Entry 4RCR (X-ray diffraction, 2.80 A resolution); this record covers chains L and H of the 3 polymer chains in the assembly.

== Chain L ==
Protein: Photosynthetic reaction center
From: Rhodobacter sphaeroides
UniProtKB: P02954 (RCEL_RHOSH); numbering as in UniProt (aligned over 1-281)
Chain sequence (281 residues; numbered 1 to 281; the number before each row is that of its first residue):
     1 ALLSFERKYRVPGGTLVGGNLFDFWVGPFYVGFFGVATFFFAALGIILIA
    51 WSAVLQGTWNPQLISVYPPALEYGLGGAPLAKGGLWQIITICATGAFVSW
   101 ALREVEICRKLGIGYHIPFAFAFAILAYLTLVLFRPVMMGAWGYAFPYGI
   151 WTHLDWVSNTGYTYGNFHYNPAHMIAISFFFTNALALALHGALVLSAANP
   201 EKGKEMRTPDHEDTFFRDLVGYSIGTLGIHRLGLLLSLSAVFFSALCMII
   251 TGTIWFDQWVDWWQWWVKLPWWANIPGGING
Unresolved in the structure: 1-4, 271-281
Bound ions: bacteriochlorophyll a Mg near His173 (its only coordinating residue here); Fe ion: His190, His230 (shared with 3 residues of chain M)
Small-molecule neighbours:
  - bacteriochlorophyll a (BCL), molecule 1: Phe97, Ala124, Ile125, Ala127, Tyr128, Leu131, Trp156, Val157, Ser158, Thr160, Gly161, Tyr162, Phe167, His168, His173, Ala176, Ile177, Phe180, Ser244, Ala245, Cys247, Met248
  - bacteriochlorophyll a (BCL), molecule 2: Phe97, Tyr128, Leu131, Phe146, Ile150, His153, Leu154, Val157
  - bacteriochlorophyll a (BCL), molecule 3: Val157, Tyr162, His168, Phe181
  - bacteriochlorophyll a (BCL), molecule 4: His168, His173, Met174, Ile177, Ser178, Phe181, Thr182
  - bacteriopheophytin a (BPH), molecule 1: Thr38, Phe41, Ala42, Gly45, Ile89, Cys92, Ala93, Ala96, Phe97, Trp100, Glu104, Ile117, Ala120, Phe121, Phe123, Ala124, Phe146, Tyr148, His153, Phe180, Val241
  - bacteriopheophytin a (BPH), molecule 2: Phe181, Ala184, Leu185, Ala188, Leu189, Leu219
  - ubiquinone-10 (U10), molecule 1: Phe29, Val31, Gly35, Val36, Thr38, Phe39, Trp100, Arg103
  - ubiquinone-10 (U10), molecule 2: Leu189, His190, Leu193, Val194, Glu212, Asp213, Phe216, Val220, Ser223, Ile224, Gly225, Thr226, Ile229, Leu232

== Chain H ==
Protein: Photosynthetic reaction center
From: Rhodobacter sphaeroides
UniProtKB: P11846 (RCEH_RHOSH); numbering as in UniProt (aligned over 1-260)
Chain sequence (260 residues; row label = number of the first residue in the row):
     1 MVGVTAFGNFDLASLAIYSFWIFLAGLIYYLQTENMREGYPLENEDGTPA
    51 ANQGPFPLPKPKTFILPHGRGTLTVPGPESEDRPIALARTAVSEGFPHAP
   101 TGDPMKDGVGPASWVARRDLPELDGHGHNKIKPMKAAAGFHVSAGKNPIG
   151 LPVRGCDLEIAGKVVDIWVDIPEQMARFLEVELKDGSTRLLPMQMVKVQS
   201 NRVHVNALSSDLFAGIPTIKSPTEVTLLEEDKICGYVAGGLMYAAPKRKS
   251 VVAAMLAEYA
Unresolved in the structure: 1-11, 249-260

== Interface between chain L and chain H ==
Residue-residue contacts - 47 pairs, chain L then chain H:
  Phe5(L) - Tyr40(H)  hydrophobic
  Phe5(L) - Pro41(H)
  Arg7(L) - Ile85(H)
  Arg7(L) - Leu87(H)  hydrogen bond (side chain-backbone)
  Arg7(L) - Ala88(H)
  Arg7(L) - Arg89(H)
  Arg7(L) - His98(H)
  Lys8(L) - Glu81(H)  salt bridge
  Lys8(L) - Ile85(H)
  Lys8(L) - Leu87(H)
  Lys8(L) - Val109(H)
  Lys8(L) - Gly110(H)  hydrogen bond (backbone-backbone)
  Tyr9(L) - Leu87(H)
  Arg10(L) - Leu87(H)
  Arg10(L) - Gly95(H)  hydrogen bond (side chain-backbone)
  Arg10(L) - Phe96(H)
  Arg10(L) - Pro97(H)
  Arg10(L) - His98(H)  hydrogen bond (backbone-backbone)
  Val11(L) - Leu87(H)  hydrophobic
  Val11(L) - His98(H)
  Val11(L) - Gly110(H)
  Pro12(L) - Pro97(H)
  Pro12(L) - His98(H)
  Pro12(L) - Ala99(H)  hydrophobic
  Pro12(L) - Met242(H)
  Asp23(L) - Pro97(H)
  Phe24(L) - Gly95(H)
  Trp25(L) - Gly95(H)  hydrogen bond (backbone-backbone)
  Trp25(L) - Pro97(H)  hydrophobic
  Pro28(L) - Asn52(H)
  Lys110(L) - Pro111(H)
  Lys110(L) - Met242(H)
  Ala198(L) - Phe64(H)
  Lys204(L) - Ile65(H)
  Glu205(L) - Ile65(H)
  Glu205(L) - Leu66(H)
  Glu205(L) - Pro67(H)
  Glu205(L) - His68(H)  salt bridge
  Glu205(L) - Gly69(H)
  Glu205(L) - Arg70(H)  salt bridge
  Met206(L) - Phe64(H)  hydrophobic
  Met206(L) - Ile65(H)  hydrogen bond (backbone-backbone)
  Met206(L) - Pro67(H)
  Ile224(L) - Glu173(H)
  Gly225(L) - Glu173(H)  hydrogen bond (backbone-side chain)
  Thr226(L) - Glu173(H)  hydrogen bond (backbone-side chain)
  Leu227(L) - Glu173(H)
Interface residues without a listed pair, chain L (27 interface residues in all): Arg109, Gly112, Thr208, Pro209, Asp210, Asp213, Gly228
Interface residues without a listed pair, chain H (38 interface residues in all): Asp46, Thr90, Glu94, Pro100, Ser113, Trp114, Glu122, Gly125, Lys130, Pro172, Met175, Leu241, Tyr243

== In short ==
Chain L and chain H form an interface of 27 and 38 residues respectively, with 8 hydrogen bonds and 3 salt
bridges. Polar contacts include Lys8(L)-Glu81(H), Glu205(L)-His68(H) and Glu205(L)-Arg70(H). Chain L binds 4
copies of bacteriochlorophyll a, bacteriopheophytin a and ubiquinone-10.
Here chain L is Photosynthetic reaction center and chain H is Photosynthetic reaction center, both from
Rhodobacter sphaeroides. Entry 4RCR (Structure of the reaction center from rhodobacter sphaeroides R-26 and
2.4.1: protein-cofactor (bacteriochlorophyll, bacteriopheophytin, and carotenoid) ...) was determined by X-ray
diffraction.
